4YFK - chains A and B of the 6 polymer chains in the assembly; structure by X-ray diffraction, 3.57 A resolution.

# Chain A (and B)
Protein: DNA-directed RNA polymerase subunit alpha
From: Escherichia coli O139:H28 (strain E24377A / ETEC)
Notes: EC 2.7.7.6; chain B of this document is another copy of the same molecule, construct and numbering; everything in this record applies to it too
UniProt: A7ZSI4 (RPOA_ECO24); residue numbers follow UniProt; this construct covers 1-329
Chain sequence (329 residues; row label = number of the first residue in the row):
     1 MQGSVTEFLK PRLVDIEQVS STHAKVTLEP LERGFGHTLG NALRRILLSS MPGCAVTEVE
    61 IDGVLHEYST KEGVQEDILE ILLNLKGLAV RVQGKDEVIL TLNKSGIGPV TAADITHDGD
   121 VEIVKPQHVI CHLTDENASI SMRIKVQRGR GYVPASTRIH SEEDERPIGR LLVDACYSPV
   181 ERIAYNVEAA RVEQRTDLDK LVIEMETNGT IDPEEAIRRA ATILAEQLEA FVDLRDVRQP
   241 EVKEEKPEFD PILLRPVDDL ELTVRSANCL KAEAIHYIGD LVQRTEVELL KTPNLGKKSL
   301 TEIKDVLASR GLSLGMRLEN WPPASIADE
Not modelled in the structure: 1-6, 326-329 (chain B: 1-5, 161-171, 234-329)

# How chain A and chain B interact
Contacting residue pairs (62):
  E7(A) with R150(B), salt bridge
  F8(A) with R150(B); I223(B), hydrophobic
  L9(A) with Q227(B), hydrogen bond (backbone-side chain)
  K10(A) with E226(B); Q227(B); E229(B)
  P11(A) with Q227(B); A230(B)
  R12(A) with A230(B)
  L28(A) with F231(B), hydrophobic
  G34(A) with R45(B), hydrogen bond (backbone-side chain)
  F35(A) with I46(B), hydrophobic; S50(B); Q227(B)
  H37(A) with R45(B)
  T38(A) with R45(B), hydrogen bond
  L39(A) with L224(B), hydrophobic
  N41(A) with N41(B)
  A42(A) with T38(B)
  R45(A) with G34(B); H37(B); T38(B)
  I46(A) with F35(B), hydrophobic
  S50(A) with F8(B); F35(B)
  R150(A) with T6(B); E7(B), hydrogen bond (side chain-backbone); F8(B); E32(B), salt bridge
  R195(A) with R150(B)
  R218(A) with F231(B), hydrogen bond (side chain-backbone)
  A221(A) with L228(B); F231(B), hydrophobic
  I223(A) with F8(B), hydrophobic; F35(B), hydrophobic
  L224(A) with L39(B), hydrophobic; L228(B), hydrophobic
  E226(A) with K10(B)
  Q227(A) with L9(B), hydrogen bond (side chain-backbone); K10(B); P11(B); F35(B); L39(B)
  L228(A) with L43(B), hydrophobic; A221(B), hydrophobic; L224(B), hydrophobic
  E229(A) with K10(B), salt bridge
  F231(A) with L28(B), hydrophobic; L39(B), hydrophobic; L43(B), hydrophobic; L201(B), hydrophobic
  V232(A) with R218(B), hydrogen bond (backbone-side chain); T222(B)
  D233(A) with R218(B)
  L234(A) with E214(B); R218(B)
  D236(A) with V14(B); I16(B)
  V237(A) with L13(B), hydrogen bond (backbone-backbone); V14(B), hydrogen bond (backbone-backbone)
  Q239(A) with R12(B)
Interface residues without a listed pair, chain A (42 interface residues in all): L13, L31, E32, S49, P52, T222, A225, R238
Interface residues without a listed pair, chain B (43 interface residues in all): D15, V26, L31, A42, I217, V232, D233

# Summary
42 residues of chain A face 43 of chain B across their interface, with 9 hydrogen bonds and 3 salt bridges.
Polar pairs include E7(A)-R150(B), R150(A)-E32(B) and E229(A)-K10(B).
Both chains are DNA-directed RNA polymerase subunit alpha (Escherichia coli O139:H28 (strain E24377A / ETEC)).
Entry 4YFK (Escherichia coli RNA polymerase in complex with squaramide compound 8) was determined by X-ray
diffraction together with 4YFN and 4YFX from the same study.
